3OQI - chain A; structure by X-ray diffraction, 1.70 A resolution.

[Chain A]
Name: Putative uncharacterized protein yvmC
From: Bacillus licheniformis
UniProtKB: Q65EX3 (Q65EX3_BACLD); residues 1-249 here = UniProt positions 1-249
Amino-acid sequence (257 residues; row label = number of the first residue in the row):
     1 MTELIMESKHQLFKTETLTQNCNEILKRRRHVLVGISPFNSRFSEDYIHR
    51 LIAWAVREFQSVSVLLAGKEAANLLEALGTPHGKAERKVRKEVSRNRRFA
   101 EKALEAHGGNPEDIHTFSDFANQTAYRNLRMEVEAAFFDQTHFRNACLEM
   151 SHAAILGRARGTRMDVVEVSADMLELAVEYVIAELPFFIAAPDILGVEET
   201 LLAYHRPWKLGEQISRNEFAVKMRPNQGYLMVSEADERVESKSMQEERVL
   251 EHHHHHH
Not modelled in the structure: 1-12, 235-257
Differences from the reference sequence: expression tag (250-257)
Residues lining bound ligands:
  - N-cyclohexyltaurine (NHE; 2-[N-cyclohexylamino]ethane sulfonic acid), molecule 1: G35, I36, S37, N40, L65, L66, A67, F117, A153, A154, Y180, E184, F188, Y204, R206
  - N-cyclohexyltaurine (NHE), molecule 2: E149, M150, A153, R206, P207, W208, K209, L210

[Overview]
Chain A binds N-cyclohexyltaurine.
Chain A is Putative uncharacterized protein yvmC (Bacillus licheniformis); the structure, Crystal structure of
B. licheniformis CDPS yvmC-BLIC in complex with CHES, was determined by X-ray diffraction, deposited together
with 3S7T, 3OQH and 3OQJ.
